5L75 - chains F and G of the 4 polymer chains in the assembly; structure by X-ray diffraction, 3.70 A resolution.

== Chain F ==
Name: FIG000988: Predicted permease
Source organism: Klebsiella pneumoniae IS22
Reference sequence: W1B830 (W1B830_KLEPN); residue numbers follow UniProt; this construct covers 1-365
Chain sequence (365 residues; row label = number of the first residue in the row):
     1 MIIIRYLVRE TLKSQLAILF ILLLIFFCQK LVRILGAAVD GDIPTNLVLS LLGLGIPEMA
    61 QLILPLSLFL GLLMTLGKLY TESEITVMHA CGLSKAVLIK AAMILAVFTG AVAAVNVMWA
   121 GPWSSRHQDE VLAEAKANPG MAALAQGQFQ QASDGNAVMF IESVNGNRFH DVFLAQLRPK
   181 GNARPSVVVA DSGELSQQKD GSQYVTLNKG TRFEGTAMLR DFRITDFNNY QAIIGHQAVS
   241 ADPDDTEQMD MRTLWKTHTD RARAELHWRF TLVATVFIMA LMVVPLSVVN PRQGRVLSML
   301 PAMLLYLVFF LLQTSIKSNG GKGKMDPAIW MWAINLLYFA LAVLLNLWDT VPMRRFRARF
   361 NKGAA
Disordered / not traced: 1, 177-185, 199-202, 243-252, 263, 349-365
Sequence notes: conflict V107 (Leu in W1B830), Y204 (Val in W1B830)
What the authors report for this chain:
  - mutagenesis - R223P, R223P/T225P, Q231P: decreased growth
  - mutagenesis - F26D/L62D: abolished growth
  - mutagenesis - T225P: unchanged growth

== Chain G ==
Name: FIG000906: Predicted Permease
Source organism: Klebsiella pneumoniae IS22
Reference sequence: W1B8C5 (W1B8C5_KLEPN); residues 1-360 here = UniProt positions 1-360
Chain sequence (360 residues; row label = number of the first residue in the row):
     1 MQAFGVLDRY IGKTIFNTIM MTLFMLVSLS GIIKFVDQLK KSGQGSYDAL GAGLYTILSV
    61 PKDIQIFFPM AALLGALLGL GMLAQRSELV VMQASGFTRL QVALAVMKTA IPLVLLTMAI
   121 GEWVAPQGEQ MARNYRAQQM YGGSLLSTQQ GLWAKDGHNF VYIERVKGND ELGGVSIYAF
   181 NPERRLQSVR YAASAKFDSE NKVWRLSQVD ESDLTDPKQV TGSQMVSGTW KTNLTPDKLG
   241 VVALDPDALS ISGLHNYVKY LKSSGQDPGR YQLNMWSKIF QPLSVAVMML MALSFIFGPL
   301 RSVPMGVRVV TGISFGFIFY VLDQIFGPLT LVYGIPPIIG ALLPSASFFL ISLWLMMRKA
Disordered / not traced: 1-5, 202-203, 227-232, 261-267
Ion coordination: platinum (II) ion near M305 (its only coordinating residue here)
What the authors report for this chain:
  - mutagenesis - K34E/R136E, S223P, G228P/W230P, G228P, W230P: decreased growth
  - mutagenesis - K40E/K41E: unchanged growth

== Interface between chain F and chain G ==
Residue-residue contacts (48):
  I25(F) - F317(G)
  C28(F) - F317(G)  hydrophobic
  C28(F) - V321(G)  hydrophobic
  C28(F) - I325(G)
  Q29(F) - Y320(G)  hydrogen bond
  L31(F) - I325(G)  hydrophobic
  V32(F) - Q324(G)
  V32(F) - I325(G)  hydrophobic
  L35(F) - I325(G)
  L35(F) - P328(G)  hydrophobic
  L35(F) - L329(G)
  V39(F) - L331(G)  hydrophobic
  D40(F) - D245(G)
  D40(F) - R270(G)  salt bridge
  Q146(F) - P268(G)
  G147(F) - P268(G)
  Q148(F) - P268(G)
  D154(F) - Q149(G)  hydrogen bond
  V158(F) - W153(G)
  F160(F) - F160(G)  hydrophobic
  H170(F) - R184(G)  hydrogen bond
  D171(F) - F160(G)
  F173(F) - W153(G)  hydrophobic
  F173(F) - F160(G)  hydrophobic
  F173(F) - Y178(G)  hydrophobic
  V187(F) - Y178(G)
  V187(F) - L186(G)  hydrophobic
  V189(F) - F180(G)  hydrophobic
  V189(F) - R184(G)
  V189(F) - R185(G)  hydrogen bond (backbone-side chain)
  D191(F) - E183(G)
  D191(F) - R184(G)  salt bridge
  D191(F) - R185(G)  salt bridge
  K209(F) - R185(G)
  G210(F) - R185(G)
  T211(F) - R185(G)  hydrogen bond
  F213(F) - L186(G)  hydrophobic
  M218(F) - S212(G)
  M218(F) - G222(G)
  R295(F) - P304(G)
  R295(F) - G306(G)
  R295(F) - V307(G)
  V296(F) - V309(G)  hydrophobic
  L307(F) - L29(G)  hydrophobic
  L311(F) - I33(G)  hydrophobic
  L311(F) - V36(G)  hydrophobic
  S315(F) - V36(G)
  S318(F) - K40(G)
Interface residues without a listed pair, chain F (37 interface residues in all): A38, F149, G155, E162, A175, F222
Interface residues without a listed pair, chain G (42 interface residues in all): I32, L39, A154, K155, H158, Y162, V189, D210, L214, V220, Q224, M305
The authors on this interface:
  - pairs named by the authors: I25(F)-F317(G), V32(F)-I325(G), V32(F)-Q324(G), L35(F)-P328(G), V39(F)-L331(G), S318(F)-K40(G)

== Summary ==
37 residues of chain F and 42 residues of chain G are in contact, with 5 hydrogen bonds and 3 salt bridges.
Among the polar pairs are D40(F)-R270(G), D191(F)-R184(G) and D191(F)-R185(G). The paper describes contacts
between I25(F) and F317(G), V32(F) and I325(G) and V32(F) and Q324(G) among others. The paper reports that
K34E/R136E, S223P and G228P/W230P of chain G, among others, reduce growth; R223P, R223P/T225P and Q231P of
chain F reduce growth; 11 substitutions were tested in all.
Chain F is FIG000988: Predicted permease and chain G is FIG000906: Predicted Permease, both from Klebsiella
pneumoniae IS22; the structure, A protein structure, was determined by X-ray diffraction.
